PDB entry 1ML5 | electron microscopy, 14.00 A resolution (very low resolution: no residue pairs are listed; an interface is given only as per-side residue counts) | chains a and c of the 45 polymer chains in the assembly

== Chain a ==
Molecule: 50S 23S ribosomal RNA
From: Escherichia coli
Sequence (2916 nucleotides; each row starts with the number of its first residue; note: 65 numbers in that range are skipped by the numbering (no residue carries them; nothing is unmodelled there); a row labelled like 270A-270Z holds insertion residues (270A, then the next letters in order)):
     1 GGUCAAGAUG GUAAGGGCCC ACGGUGGAUG CCUCGGCACC C
    43 GAGCCGAUGA AGGACGUGGC UACCUGCGAU AAGCCAGGGG GAGCCGGUAG CGGGCGU
   101 GGAUCCCUGG AUGUCCGAAU GGGGGAACCC GGCCGGC
  137A G
   138 GGAA
  141A C
   142 GCCGGUCACC GCGC
   161 UUUU
   171 GCGCGGGGGG AACCUGGGGA ACUGAAACAU CUCAGUACCC AGAGGAGAGG AAAGAGAAAU
   231 CGACUCCCUG AGUAGCGGCG AGCGAAAGGG GACCAGCCUA
270A-270Z AACCGUCCGGCUUGUCCGGGCGGGGU
271A-271C CGU
   271 GGG
273A-273F GCCCUC
   274 GGACACCGAA UCCCCAGCCU AGCCGAAGCU GUUGGGAAGC AGCGCCAGAG AGGGUGAAAG
   334 CCCCGUAGGC GAAAGGUGGG GGGAUAGGUG
363A-363F AGGGUA
   364 CCC
   370 GAGUACCCCG UGGUUCGUGG AGCCAUGGGG GAAUCUGGGC GGACCACC
  417A G
   418 GCCUAAGGCU AAGUACUCC
   438 GGGUGACCGA UAGCGCACCA GUACCGUGAG GGAAAGGUGA AAAGAACCCC GG
   491 GAGGGGAGUG AAAUAGAGCC UGAAACCGUG GGCUUACAAG CAGUCAC
   539 GGCCCCGCAA GGGGUU
   556 GUGGCGUGCC UAUUGAAGCA UGAGCCGGCG ACUCACGGUC GUGGGCGAGC UUAA
  609A G
   610 CCGUUGAGG
  618A C
   619 GGAGGCGUAG GGAAACCGAG UCCGAACAGG GCGCAA
654A-654V GCGGGCCGCACGCGGCCCGCAA
   655 AGUCCGCGGC CGUGGACCCG AAACCGGGCG AGCUAGCCCU GGCCAGGGUG AAGCUGGGGU
   715 GAGACCCAGU GGAGGCCCGA ACCGGUGGGG GAUGCAAACC CCUCGGAUGA GCUGGGGCUA
   775 GGAGUGAAAA GCUAACCGAG CCCGGAGAUA GCUGGUUCUC CCCGAAAUGA CUUUAGGGUC
   835 AGCCUCAGGC GCUGACUGGG GCCUGUAGAG CACUGAUAGG GCUAGGGGGC CCACCA
   892 GCCUACCAAA CCCUGUCAAA CUCCGAAGGG UCCCA
   928 GGUGGAGCCU GGGAGUGAGG GCGCGAGCGA UAACGUCCGC GUCCGAG
  974A C
   975 GCGGGAACAA CCGAGACCGC CAGCUAAGGC CCCCAAGUCU GGGCUAAGUG GUAAAGGAUG
  1035 UGGCGCCGCG AAGACAGCCA GGAGGUUGGC UUAGAAGCAG CCAUCCUUUA AAGAGUGCGU
  1095 AAUAGCUCAC UGGUCGAGUG GCGCCGCGCC GAAAAUGAUG CGGGGCUU
 1142A A
  1143 AGCCCAGCGC CGAAGCUGCG GGUCUGGGG
  1173 GAUGACCCCA GGCGGUAGGG GAGCGUUCCC GAUGCCGAUG AAGGCCGACC CGCGAGGCGG
  1233 CUGGAGGUAA GGGAAGUGCG AAUGCCGGCA UGAGUAACGA UAAAGAGGGU GAGAAUCCCU
  1293 CUCGCCGUAA GCCCAAGGGU UCCUACGCAA UGGUCGUCAG CGUAGGGUUA GGCGGGACCU
  1353 AAGGUGAAGC CGAAAGGCGU AGCCGAAGGG CAGCCGGUUA AUAUUCCGGC CCUUCCCGCA
  1413 GGUGCGAUGG GGGGACGCUC UAGGCUAGGG GG
 1444A A
  1445 CCGGA
 1449A G
  1450 CC
  1453 AUGGACGAGC CCGGCCAGAA GCGCAGGG
  1482 UGGGAGGUAG GCAAAUCCGC CUCCCAACAA GCUCUGCGUG GUGGGGAAGC CCGUACGGGU
  1542 GACA
 1545A A
  1546 CCCCCCGAAG CCAGGGAGCC AAGAAAAGCC UCUAAGCA
  1585 CAACCUGCGG GAACCCGUAC CGCAAACCGA CACAGGUGGG CGGGUG
 1630A C
  1631 AAGAGCACUC AGGCGCGCGG GAGAACCCUC GCCAAGGAAC UCUGCAAGUU GGCCCCGUAA
  1691 CUUCGGGAGA AGGGGUGCUC CC
  1716 UGG
  1725 GGUGAUGAGC C
  1741 CCG
  1746 GGGAGCCGCA GUGAACAGGC UCUGGCGACU GUUUACCAAA AACACAGCUC UCUGCGAACU
  1806 CGUAAGAGGA GGUAUAGGGA GCGACGCUUG CCCGGUGCCG GAAGGUCAAG GGGAGGGGU
  1869 GCAA
  1878 GCCCCGAACC GAAGCCCCGG UGAACGGCGG CCGUAACUAU AACGGUCCUA AGGUAGCGAA
  1938 AUUCCUUGUC GGGUAAGUUC CGACCUGCAC GAAAAGCGUA ACGACCGGAG CGCUGUCUCG
  1998 GCGAGGGACC CGGUGAAAUU GAACUGGCCG UGAAGAUGCG GCCUACCCGU GGCAGGACGA
  2058 AAAGACCCCG UGGAGCUUUA CUGCAGCCUG GUGUUGGCUC UUGGUCGCGC CUGCGUAGGA
  2118 UAGGUGGGAG CCUGUGAACC CCCGCCUCCG GGUGGGGGGG AGGCGCCGGU GAAAUACCAC
  2178 CCUGGCGCGG CUGGGGGCCU AA
  2205 CCCUCGGAU
  2215 GGGGG
  2224 GACAGCGCUU GGCGGGCAGU UUGACUGGGG CGGUCGCCUC CUAAAAGGUA ACGGAGGCGC
  2284 CCAAAGGUCC CCUCAGGCGG GACGGAAAUC CGCCGGAGAG CGCAAGGGUA GAAGGGGGCC
  2344 UGACUGCGAG GCCUGCAAGC CGAGCAGGGG CGAAAGCCGG GCCUAGUGAA CCGGUGGUCC
  2404 CGUGUGGAAG GGCCAUCGAU CAACGGAUAA AAGUUACCCC GGGGAUAACA GGCUGAUCUC
  2464 CCCCGAGCGU CCACAGCGGC GGGGAGGUUU GGCACCUCGA UGUCGGCUCG UCGCAUCCUG
  2524 GGGCUGAAGA AGGUCCCAAG GGUUGGGCUG UUCGCCCAUU AAAGCGGCAC GCGAGCUGGG
  2584 UUCAGAACGU CGUGAGACAG UUCGGUCUCU AUCCGCCACG GGCGCAGGAG GCUUGAGGGG
  2644 GGCUCUUCCU AGUACGAGAG GACCGGAAGG GACGCACCUC UGGUUUCCCA GCUGUCCCUC
  2704 CAGGGGCAU
 2712A A
  2713 AGCUGGGUAG CCAUGUGCGG AAGGGAUAAC CGCUGAAAGC AUCUAAGCGG GAAGCCCGCC
  2773 CCAAGAUGAG GCCUCCCACG GCG
  2797 UCA
  2801 AGCCG
  2807 GUAAGGACCC GGGAAGACCA CCCGGUGGAU GGGCCGGGGG UGUAAGCGCC GCGAGGCGUU
  2867 GAGCCGACCG GUCCCAAUCG UCC
  2891 GAGGUCUUGA CCCCUC
Not modelled in the structure: 417A, 654A-654V, 2903-2906

== Chain c ==
Name: 50S ribosomal protein L1
From: Escherichia coli
Amino-acid sequence (228 residues; row label = number of the first residue in the row):
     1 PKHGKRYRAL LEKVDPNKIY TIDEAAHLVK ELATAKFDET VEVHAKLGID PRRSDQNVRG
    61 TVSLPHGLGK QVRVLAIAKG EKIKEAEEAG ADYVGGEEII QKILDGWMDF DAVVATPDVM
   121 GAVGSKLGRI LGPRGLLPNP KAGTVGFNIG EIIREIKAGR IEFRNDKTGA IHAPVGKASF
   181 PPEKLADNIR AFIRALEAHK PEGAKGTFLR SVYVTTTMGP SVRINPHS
Not modelled in the structure: 1-4

== Chain a / chain c interface ==
At this resolution (14 A) residue pairs are not listed: 8 residues of chain a and 11 of chain c lie at the interface.

== Overview ==
8 residues of chain a face 11 of chain c across their interface.
Here chain a is 50S 23S ribosomal RNA and chain c is 50S ribosomal protein L1, both from Escherichia coli.
Entry 1ML5 (Structure of the E. coli ribosomal termination complex with release factor 2) was determined by
electron microscopy.
